Entry 4HQR (X-ray diffraction, 3.00 A resolution); this record covers chains A and B of the 4 polymer chains in the assembly.

Chain A (and B):
Molecule: Caspase-7
From: Homo sapiens
Notes: chain B of this document is another copy of the same molecule, construct and numbering; everything in this record applies to it too
UniProtKB: P55210 (CASP7_HUMAN); numbering as in UniProt (aligned over 47-303)
Sequence (272 residues; numbered 46 to 311 plus 6 insertion-coded residues; the number before each row is that of its first residue; a row labelled like 204A-204F holds insertion residues (204A, then the next letters in order)):
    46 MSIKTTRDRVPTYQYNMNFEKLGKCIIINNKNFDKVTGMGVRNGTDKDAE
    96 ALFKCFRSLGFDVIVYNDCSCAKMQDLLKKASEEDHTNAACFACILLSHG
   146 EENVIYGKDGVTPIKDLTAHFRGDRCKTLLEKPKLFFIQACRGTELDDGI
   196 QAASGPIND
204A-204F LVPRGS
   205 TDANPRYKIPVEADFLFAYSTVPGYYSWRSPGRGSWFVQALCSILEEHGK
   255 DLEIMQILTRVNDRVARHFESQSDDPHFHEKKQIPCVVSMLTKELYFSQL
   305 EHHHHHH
Disordered / not traced: 46-56, 192-204, 204A-204F, 205-210, 275-285, 304-311 (chain B: 46-56, 197-204, 204A-204F, 205-213, 304-311)
Differences from the reference sequence: expression tag (46, 304-311); engineered mutation Ala198 (Asp in P55210); insertion (204A-204F)
Swiss-Prot annotation at these positions:
  - region: Lys76 to Arg87 (Loop L1), Arg187 to Gln196 (Loop L2), Val226 to Gly238 (Loop L3), Glu274 to Ile288 (Loop L4)
  - active site: His144, Cys186
  - site: Ser47, Ile48 (Cleavage), Arg187 (Involved in allosteric regulation), Tyr223 (Involved in allosteric regulation)
  - modified residue: Thr173 (Phosphothreonine), Arg233 (Microbial infection: ADP-riboxanated arginine), Ser239 (Phosphoserine)
  - mutagenesis: Thr173 (T173A: Abolished phosphorylation by PAK2; when associated with A-30 and A-239), Cys186 (C186A: Abolished thiol protease activity), Arg187 (R187K: Does not significantly affect thiol protease catalytic efficiency; R187M/A/G: Reduced thiol protease catalytic efficiency; R187W/N: Strongly reduced thiol protease catalytic efficiency), Asp192 (D192A: Strongly reduced thiol protease activity), Ile195 to Asp206 (In mutant II; prevents cleavage of loop L2 region; retains significant thiol protease activity), Ile195 to Gly200 (In mutant III; prevents cleavage of loop L2 region; abolished thiol protease activity), Asp206 (D206A: Reduced cleavage and activation by initiator caspases. Abolished cleavage and activation by initiator caspases; when associated with A-198), Tyr223 (Y223A/F/W/D/E: Does not significantly affect thiol protease catalytic efficiency), Tyr229 (Y229W: Strongly reduced thiol protease catalytic efficiency), Tyr230 to Ser234 (In esCasp-7 V3 mutant; promotes specificity toward alternate peptides with VEID, YVAD, WEHD, LETD or LEHD sequence; when associated with C-276. In esCasp-7 V4 mutant ...), Trp232 to Ser234 (In dsCasp-7 mutant; unable to cleave DEVD and VEID peptides; when associated with F-276), Arg233 (R233A: Abolished ADP-riboxanation by C.violaceum CopC), 3 further mutagenesis entries in UniProt

Chain A / chain B interface:
Contacting residue pairs - 59 pairs, chain A then chain B:
  Tyr58(A) with Arg264(B)
  Gly168(A) with Ile195(B)
  Leu175(A) with Ile195(B), hydrophobic; Gln196(B)
  Glu176(A) with Arg271(B), salt bridge
  Tyr211(A) with Gln196(B)
  Lys212(A) with Asp193(B), hydrogen bond (side chain-backbone); Ile195(B); Ala270(B); Glu274(B); Glu284(B), hydrogen bond (side chain-backbone); Lys286(B)
  Ile213(A) with Gly194(B); Ile195(B), hydrogen bond (backbone-backbone); Gln196(B); Arg271(B)
  Pro214(A) with Asp192(B); Ala270(B); Lys286(B); Gln287(B)
  Val215(A) with Asp192(B), hydrogen bond (backbone-side chain)
  Glu216(A) with Asp192(B); Tyr229(B), hydrogen bond; Ile288(B)
  Ala217(A) with Ile288(B), hydrophobic
  Val226(A) with Pro214(B); Val215(B), hydrophobic; Met294(B), hydrophobic
  Met259(A) with Met259(B), hydrophobic
  Gln260(A) with Glu298(B), hydrogen bond
  Thr263(A) with Leu295(B); Thr296(B); Lys297(B)
  Arg264(A) with Tyr58(B)
  Asn266(A) with Leu295(B), hydrogen bond (side chain-backbone)
  Asp267(A) with Thr296(B); Lys297(B), salt bridge
  Ile288(A) with Ala217(B), hydrophobic
  Pro289(A) with Met294(B)
  Cys290(A) with Val292(B), hydrophobic; Ser293(B); Met294(B), hydrophobic
  Val291(A) with Val291(B); Val292(B); Ser293(B), hydrogen bond (backbone-backbone)
  Val292(A) with Val291(B)
  Ser293(A) with Asn266(B); Cys290(B); Val291(B), hydrogen bond (backbone-backbone)
  Met294(A) with Val226(B), hydrophobic; Asn266(B); Pro289(B)
  Leu295(A) with Thr263(B); Asn266(B), hydrogen bond (backbone-side chain)
  Thr296(A) with Thr263(B); Asp267(B)
  Lys297(A) with Thr263(B); Asp267(B)
  Glu298(A) with Gln260(B), hydrogen bond
Also at the interface, not in a pair above, chain A (33 interface residues in all): Arg167, Asp169, Lys172, Tyr229
Also at the interface, not in a pair above, chain B (35 interface residues in all): Glu216

In short:
The interface between chain A and chain B involves 33 residues on one side and 35 on the other; the contacts
include 11 hydrogen bonds and 2 salt bridges. Polar pairs include Glu176(A)-Arg271(B), Asp267(A)-Lys297(B) and
Lys212(A)-Asp193(B).
Both chains are Caspase-7 (Homo sapiens). Entry 4HQR (Crystal Structure of mutant form of Caspase-7) was
determined by X-ray diffraction, deposited together with 4HQ0.
